PDB entry 6GKD | X-ray diffraction, 2.99 A resolution | chains C and J of the 18 polymer chains in the assembly

Chain C:
Protein: Nanobody G3a
Organism: Lama glama
Notes: antibody fragment or engineered binder
Sequence (149 residues; numbered 1 to 149; the number before each row is that of its first residue):
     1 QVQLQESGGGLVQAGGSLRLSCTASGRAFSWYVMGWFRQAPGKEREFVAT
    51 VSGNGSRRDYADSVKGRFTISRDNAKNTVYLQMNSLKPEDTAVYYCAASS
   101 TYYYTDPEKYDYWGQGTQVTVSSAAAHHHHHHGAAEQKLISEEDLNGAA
Disordered / not traced: 124-149
Cystine bridges: Cys22-Cys96
Residues lining bound ligands: ATP (adenosine-5'-triphosphate): Arg57, Arg58, Asp59

Chain J:
Protein: Nanobody D12
Organism: Lama glama
Notes: antibody fragment or engineered binder
Sequence (149 residues; each row starts with the number of its first residue):
     1 QVQLQESGGGLVQAGSSLRLACAATGSIRSINNMGWYRQAPGKQRGMVAI
    51 ITRVGNTDYADSVKGRFTISRDNAKNTVYLQMNSLKPEDTATYYCHAEIT
   101 EQSRPFYLTDDYWGQGTQVTVSSAAAHHHHHHGAAEQKLISEEDLNGAA
Disordered / not traced: 124-149
Cystine bridges: Cys22-Cys95

Chain C / chain J interface:
Contacting residue pairs - 16 pairs, chain C then chain J:
  Gln1(C) - Lys64(J)
  Val2(C) - Gly65(J)
  Gln3(C) - Tyr59(J)
  Gln3(C) - Lys64(J)
  Arg45(C) - Asn83(J)  hydrogen bond
  Tyr110(C) - Ser84(J)
  Asp111(C) - Arg66(J)
  Asp111(C) - Ser84(J)  hydrogen bond
  Tyr112(C) - Lys64(J)
  Tyr112(C) - Gly65(J)
  Tyr112(C) - Arg66(J)
  Trp113(C) - Gly65(J)  hydrogen bond (backbone-backbone)
  Trp113(C) - Asn83(J)
  Gln115(C) - Arg19(J)
  Gln115(C) - Thr68(J)
  Gln115(C) - Gln81(J)
Interface residues without a listed pair, chain J (10 interface residues in all): Ser17

Summary:
9 residues of chain C and 10 residues of chain J are in contact, with 3 hydrogen bonds. Polar pairs include
Arg45(C)-Asn83(J), Asp111(C)-Ser84(J) and Trp113(C)-Gly65(J). Bound to chain C: ATP.
Chain C is Nanobody G3a and chain J is Nanobody D12, both from Lama glama; the structure, human NBD1 of CFTR
in complex with nanobodies D12 and G3a, was determined by X-ray diffraction, deposited together with 6GJS and
6GK4.
